3COG - chains C and D of the 4 polymer chains in the assembly; structure by X-ray diffraction, 2.00 A resolution.

Chain C (and D):
Protein: Cystathionine gamma-lyase
Organism: Homo sapiens
Notes: EC 4.4.1.1; chain D of this document is another copy of the same molecule, construct and numbering; everything in this record applies to it too
Reference sequence: P32929 (CGL_HUMAN); residue numbers follow UniProt; this construct covers 1-402
Amino-acid sequence (403 residues; numbered -1 to 402; 1 number in that range is skipped by the numbering (no residue carries it; nothing is unmodelled there); the number before each row is that of its first residue; numbers below 1 keep their minus sign (Ser-1 is residue -1)):
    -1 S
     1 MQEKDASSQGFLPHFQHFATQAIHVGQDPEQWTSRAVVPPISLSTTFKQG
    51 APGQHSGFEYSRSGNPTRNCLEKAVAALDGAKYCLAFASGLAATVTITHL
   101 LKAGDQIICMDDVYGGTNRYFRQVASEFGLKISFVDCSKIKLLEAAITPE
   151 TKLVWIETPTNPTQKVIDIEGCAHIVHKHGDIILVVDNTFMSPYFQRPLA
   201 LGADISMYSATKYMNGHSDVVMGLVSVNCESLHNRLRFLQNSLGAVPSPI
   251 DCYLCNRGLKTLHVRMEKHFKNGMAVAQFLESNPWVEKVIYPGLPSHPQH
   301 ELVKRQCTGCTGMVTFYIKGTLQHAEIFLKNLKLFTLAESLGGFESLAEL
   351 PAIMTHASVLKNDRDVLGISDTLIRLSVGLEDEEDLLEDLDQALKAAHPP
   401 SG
Unresolved in the structure: -1, 1-9, 55-56, 402 (chain D: -1, 1-9, 402)
Differences from the reference sequence: expression tag (-1)
Covalently attached groups: (2S)-2-aminopent-4-enoic acid (2AG) linked to Tyr114; pyridoxal phosphate (PLP) linked to Lys212
Small-molecule neighbours:
  - (2S)-2-aminopent-4-enoic acid (2AG), molecule 1: Glu59, Tyr60, Arg62, Ser63, Asn241
  - (2S)-2-aminopent-4-enoic acid (2AG), molecule 2: Arg119, Glu339, Thr355
  - pyridoxal phosphate (PLP): Ser89, Gly90, Leu91, Thr117, Glu157, Asn161, Asp187, Thr189, Phe190, Met207, Ser209, Thr211, Val221, Met222, Leu341
Swiss-Prot annotation at these positions:
  - binding site (substrate): Arg62, Tyr114, Arg119, Glu339
  - modified residue: Lys212 (N6-(pyridoxal phosphate)lysine)
  - natural variant: Thr67 (T67I: In CSTNU), Gln240 (Q240E: In CSTNU)

Interface between chain C and chain D:
Contacting residue pairs (115):
  Leu43(C) with Ser218(D); Asp219(D); Leu254(D), hydrophobic
  Ser44(C) with Ser218(D)
  Thr45(C) with Thr211(D); Ser218(D), hydrogen bond (backbone-backbone); Asp219(D); Val220(D)
  Thr46(C) with Ala338(D); Glu339(D), hydrogen bond (side chain-backbone)
  Phe47(C) with Leu337(D); Ala338(D)
  Lys48(C) with Thr336(D); Leu337(D)
  Gln49(C) with Leu337(D), hydrogen bond (backbone-backbone); Glu339(D); Met354(D)
  Ala51(C) with Leu337(D)
  Pro52(C) with Leu329(D), hydrophobic; Leu337(D); Ile353(D), hydrophobic; Met354(D), hydrophobic
  Gly53(C) with Ile353(D); Met354(D)
  Glu59(C) with Glu339(D)
  Tyr60(C) with Thr211(D); Lys212(D); Ser340(D)
  Ser61(C) with Val221(D)
  Arg62(C) with Ser89(D); Leu91(D); Tyr114(D), hydrogen bond; Arg119(D)
  Ala88(C) with Ala88(D), hydrophobic; Gly244(D); Val246(D)
  Ser89(C) with Arg62(D); Gly244(D), hydrogen bond (side chain-backbone)
  Leu91(C) with Arg62(D); Asn241(D); Ser242(D); Leu243(D)
  Ala92(C) with Leu243(D), hydrogen bond (backbone-backbone); Gly244(D)
  Val95(C) with Leu243(D)
  His99(C) with His99(D); Val124(D); Phe128(D)
  Leu101(C) with Phe128(D)
  Lys102(C) with Glu127(D); Phe128(D)
  Ala103(C) with Glu127(D), hydrogen bond (backbone-backbone); Gly129(D)
  Tyr114(C) with Arg62(D), hydrogen bond
  Arg119(C) with Phe238(D); Asn241(D); Ser242(D), hydrogen bond
  Tyr120(C) with Leu243(D), hydrophobic
  Gln123(C) with Phe238(D)
  Val124(C) with His99(D); Phe238(D), hydrophobic; Leu243(D), hydrophobic
  Glu127(C) with Lys102(D); Ala103(D), hydrogen bond (backbone-backbone)
  Phe128(C) with His99(D); Leu101(D); Lys102(D); Phe128(D)
  Thr211(C) with Thr45(D); Tyr60(D)
  Lys212(C) with Tyr60(D)
  Ser218(C) with Leu43(D); Ser44(D); Thr45(D), hydrogen bond (backbone-backbone)
  Asp219(C) with Leu43(D); Thr45(D)
  Val220(C) with Thr45(D)
  Val221(C) with Ser61(D)
  Phe238(C) with Gln123(D); Val124(D), hydrophobic
  Asn241(C) with Leu91(D); Arg119(D), hydrogen bond
  Ser242(C) with Leu91(D); Arg119(D), hydrogen bond
  Leu243(C) with Leu91(D); Ala92(D), hydrogen bond (backbone-backbone); Val95(D); Tyr120(D), hydrophobic
  Gly244(C) with Ala88(D); Ser89(D), hydrogen bond (backbone-side chain); Ala92(D)
  Ala245(C) with Ala245(D), hydrophobic
  Val246(C) with Ala88(D)
  Ser248(C) with Ser248(D); Asp251(D), hydrogen bond
  Ile250(C) with Ile250(D), hydrophobic
  Asp251(C) with Ser248(D), hydrogen bond
  Leu254(C) with Leu43(D), hydrophobic
  Leu329(C) with Pro52(D), hydrophobic
  Thr336(C) with Lys48(D)
  Leu337(C) with Phe47(D); Lys48(D); Gln49(D), hydrogen bond (backbone-backbone); Ala51(D); Pro52(D)
  Ala338(C) with Thr46(D); Phe47(D)
  Glu339(C) with Thr46(D), hydrogen bond (backbone-side chain); Gln49(D); Glu59(D)
  Ser340(C) with Tyr60(D)
  Ile353(C) with Pro52(D); Gly53(D)
  Met354(C) with Gln49(D); Pro52(D), hydrophobic
Also at the interface, not in a pair above, chain C (63 interface residues in all): Gly50, Thr98, Gly129, Leu130, Leu239, Glu326, Leu347, Leu350
Also at the interface, not in a pair above, chain D (63 interface residues in all): Gly50, Thr98, Leu130, Leu239, Glu326, Leu347, Leu350

Summary:
The chain C/chain D interface involves 63 residues from each chain, with 19 hydrogen bonds. Polar contacts
include Thr46(C)-Glu339(D), Arg62(C)-Tyr114(D) and Ser89(C)-Gly244(D). Bound to chain C:
(2S)-2-aminopent-4-enoic acid. Covalently linked pyridoxal phosphate: at Lys212(C). (2S)-2-aminopent-4-enoic
acid is covalently linked to Tyr114(C).
Both chains are Cystathionine gamma-lyase (Homo sapiens). Entry 3COG (Crystal structure of human cystathionase
(Cystathionine gamma lyase) in complex with DL-propargylglycine) was determined by X-ray diffraction together
with 3ELP and 2NMP from the same study.
